Entry 8IXG (electron microscopy, 4.40 A resolution (low resolution: residue-level contacts below are approximate; hydrogen-bond / salt-bridge calls are withheld)); this record covers chains K and q of the 12 polymer chains in the assembly.

# Chain K
Name: Tubulin alpha-4A chain
Source organism: Mus musculus
Notes: EC 3.6.5.-
UniProtKB: P68368 (TBA4A_MOUSE); the construct has insertions or renumbered stretches relative to UniProt, so the offset changes along the chain: 1-42 = UniProt 1-42; 49-454 = UniProt 43-448
Chain sequence (454 residues; each row starts with the number of its first residue):
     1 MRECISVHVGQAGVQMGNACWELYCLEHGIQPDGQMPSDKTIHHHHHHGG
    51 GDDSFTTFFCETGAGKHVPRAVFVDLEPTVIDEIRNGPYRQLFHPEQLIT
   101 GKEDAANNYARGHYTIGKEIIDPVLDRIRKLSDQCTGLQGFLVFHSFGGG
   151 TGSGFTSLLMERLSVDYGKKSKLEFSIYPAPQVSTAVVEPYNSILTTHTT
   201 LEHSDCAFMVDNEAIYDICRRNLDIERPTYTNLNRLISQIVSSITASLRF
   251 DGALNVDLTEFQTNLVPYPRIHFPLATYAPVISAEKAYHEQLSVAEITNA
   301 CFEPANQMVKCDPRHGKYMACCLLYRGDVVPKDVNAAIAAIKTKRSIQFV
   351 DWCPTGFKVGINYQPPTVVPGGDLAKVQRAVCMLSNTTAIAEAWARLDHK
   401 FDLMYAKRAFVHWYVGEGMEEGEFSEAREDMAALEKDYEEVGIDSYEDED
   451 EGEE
Disordered / not traced: 1, 37-51, 444-454
Sequence notes: insertion (43-48)
Small-molecule neighbours: GTP (guanosine-5'-triphosphate): Gly10, Gln11, Ala12, Gln15, Asp75, Glu77, Asp104, Ala105, Ala106, Asn107, Ser146, Gly148, Gly149, Gly150, Thr151, Gly152, Ile177, Thr185, Tyr230, Leu233, Asn234
Swiss-Prot annotation at these positions:
  - motif: Met1 to Cys4 (MREC motif)
  - active site: Glu260
  - binding site (GTP): Gln11, Glu77, Ser146, Gly150, Thr151, Thr185, Asn212, Asn234
  - binding site (Mg(2+)): Glu77
  - modified residue: Lys40 (N6-acetyllysine), Ser54 (Phosphoserine), Tyr89 (3'-nitrotyrosine), Tyr438 (Phosphotyrosine), Ser445 (Phosphoserine)

# Chain q
Name: Kinesin-1 heavy chain
Source organism: Homo sapiens
UniProtKB: P33176 (KINH_HUMAN); residues 1-349 here = UniProt positions 1-349
Chain sequence (372 residues; row label = number of the first residue in the row; numbers below 1 keep their minus sign (Met-22 is residue -22)):
   -22 MGSSHHHHHHSSGLVPRGSHMASMADLAECNIKVMCRFRPLNESEVNRGD
    28 KYIAKFQGEDTVVIASKPYAFDRVFQSSTSQEQVYNDCAKKIVKDVLEGY
    78 NGTIFAYGQTSSGKTHTMEGKLHDPEGMGIIPRIVQDIFNYIYSMDENLE
   128 FHIKVSYFEIYLDKIRDLLDVSKTNLSVHEDKNRVPYVKGCTERFVCSPD
   178 EVMDTIDEGKSNRHVAVTNMNEHSSRSHSIFLINVKQENTQTEQKLSGKL
   228 YLVDLAGSAKVSKTGAEGAVLDEAKNINKSLSALGNVISALAEGSTYVPY
   278 RDSKMTRILQDSLGGNCRTTIVICCSPSSYNESETKSTLLFGQRAKTIKN
   328 TVCVNVELTAEQWKKKYEKEKE
Disordered / not traced: -22 to 4, 330-349
Sequence notes: initiating methionine (-22); expression tag (-21 to 0); conflict Ala236 (Glu in P33176)
Small-molecule neighbours: ATP (adenosine-5'-triphosphate): Arg14, Arg16, Pro17, Asn19, Gln86, Thr87, Ser88, Ser89, Gly90, Lys91, Thr92, His93, Asn198, His200, Ser202, Arg203, Ala233, Gly234
Swiss-Prot annotation at these positions:
  - binding site (ATP): Gly85 to Thr92
  - modified residue: Ala2 (N-acetylalanine)
  - cross-link: Lys213 (Glycyl lysine isopeptide (Lys-Gly) (interchain with G-Cter in SUMO2))

# Interface between chain K and chain q
Contacting residue pairs (19; chain K residue first):
  Tyr114(K) with Val238(q)
  Arg408(K) with Asn263(q)
  Val415(K) with Lys252(q); Lys256(q); Ser259(q)
  Gly416(K) with Lys252(q); Lys256(q)
  Gly418(K) with Asn255(q)
  Met419(K) with Val238(q); Asn255(q)
  Glu420(K) with Ser235(q); Ala236(q); Lys237(q); Asn255(q)
  Glu421(K) with Tyr84(q); Leu258(q)
  Gly422(K) with Lys237(q)
  Glu423(K) with Lys237(q)
  Glu426(K) with Ser310(q)
Interface residues without a listed pair, chain K (13 interface residues in all): His412, Glu417
Interface residues without a listed pair, chain q (14 interface residues in all): Leu248, Ala251

# Overview
13 residues of chain K and 14 residues of chain q are in contact. Ligands of chain K: GTP. Bound to chain q:
ATP. UniProt lists active-site residue Glu260(K), 8 GTP-binding residues and Mg2+-binding residue Glu77(K) on
chain K; 8 ATP-binding residues on chain q.
Chain K is Tubulin alpha-4A chain (Mus musculus) and chain q is Kinesin-1 heavy chain (Homo sapiens); the
structure, GMPCPP-Alpha4A/Beta2A-microtubule decorated with kinesin seam region, was determined by electron
microscopy together with 8IXA, 8IXB, 8IXD, 8IXE and 8IXF from the same study.
